Entry 3B5G (X-ray diffraction, 1.90 A resolution); this record covers chains A and B.

# Chain A (and B)
Protein: Amyloid lambda 6 light chain variable region pip
From: Homo sapiens
Notes: engineered mutation(s): P7S; chain B of this document is another copy of the same molecule, construct and numbering; everything in this record applies to it too
Chain sequence (111 residues; numbered 1 to 111; the number before each row is that of its first residue):
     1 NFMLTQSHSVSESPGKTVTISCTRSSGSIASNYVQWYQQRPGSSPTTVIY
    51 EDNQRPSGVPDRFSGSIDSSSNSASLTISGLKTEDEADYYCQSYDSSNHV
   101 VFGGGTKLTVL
Cystine bridges: Cys-22/Cys-91

# How chain A and chain B interact
Residue-residue contacts (25; chain A residue first):
  Tyr-37(A) / Val-100(B)
  Tyr-37(A) / Phe-102(B)  hydrophobic
  Gln-39(A) / Gln-39(B)  hydrogen bond
  Gln-39(A) / Tyr-90(B)  hydrogen bond
  Ser-43(A) / Tyr-90(B)  hydrogen bond (backbone-side chain)
  Ser-44(A) / Tyr-90(B)
  Ser-44(A) / Gly-103(B)
  Ser-44(A) / Gly-104(B)
  Pro-45(A) / Tyr-90(B)
  Pro-45(A) / Phe-102(B)
  Tyr-50(A) / His-99(B)
  Tyr-90(A) / Gln-39(B)  hydrogen bond
  Tyr-90(A) / Ser-43(B)  hydrogen bond (side chain-backbone)
  Tyr-90(A) / Ser-44(B)
  Tyr-90(A) / Pro-45(B)
  Tyr-94(A) / Tyr-94(B)
  Tyr-94(A) / Val-100(B)
  His-99(A) / Tyr-50(B)
  Val-100(A) / Tyr-37(B)
  Val-100(A) / Tyr-94(B)
  Phe-102(A) / Tyr-37(B)  hydrophobic
  Phe-102(A) / Pro-45(B)
  Phe-102(A) / Phe-102(B)  hydrophobic
  Gly-103(A) / Ser-44(B)
  Gly-104(A) / Ser-44(B)
Interface residues without a listed pair, chain A (16 interface residues in all): Thr-47, Glu-51, Gln-92
Interface residues without a listed pair, chain B (15 interface residues in all): Glu-51, Gln-92

# In short
16 residues of chain A and 15 residues of chain B are in contact; the contacts include 5 hydrogen bonds. Polar
contacts include Gln-39(A)/Gln-39(B), Gln-39(A)/Tyr-90(B) and Ser-43(A)/Tyr-90(B).
Both chains are Amyloid lambda 6 light chain variable region pip (Homo sapiens). Entry 3B5G (Crystal Structure
of the Unstable and Highly Fibrillogenic PRO7SER Mutant of the Recombinant Variable Domain 6AJL2) was
determined by X-ray diffraction, deposited together with 2W0K and 3BDX.
